9ERS - chains S and T of the 4 polymer chains in the assembly; structure by X-ray diffraction, 1.59 A resolution.

# Chain S (and T)
Molecule: Hydrogenase-2 small chain
From: Escherichia coli
Notes: EC 1.12.99.6; chain T of this document is another copy of the same molecule, construct and numbering; everything in this record applies to it too
UniProt: P69741 (MBHT_ECOLI); residues 2-293 here correspond to UniProt positions 39-330 (UniProt number = residue number + 37)
Sequence (298 residues; row label = number of the first residue in the row):
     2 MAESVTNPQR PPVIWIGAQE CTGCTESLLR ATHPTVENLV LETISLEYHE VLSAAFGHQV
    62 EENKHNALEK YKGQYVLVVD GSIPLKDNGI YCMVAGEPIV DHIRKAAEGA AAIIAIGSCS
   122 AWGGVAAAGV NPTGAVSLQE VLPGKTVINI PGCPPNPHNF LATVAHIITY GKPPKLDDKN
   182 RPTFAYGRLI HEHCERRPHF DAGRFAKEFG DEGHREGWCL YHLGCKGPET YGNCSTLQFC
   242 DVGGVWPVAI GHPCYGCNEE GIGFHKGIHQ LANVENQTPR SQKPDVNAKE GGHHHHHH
Disordered / not traced: 2-8, 277-299 (chain T: 2-9, 277-299)
Sequence notes: expression tag (294-299)
Metal / ion sites: 4Fe-4S cluster Fe site 1: Cys22, Cys25, Cys120, Cys154; 4Fe-4S cluster Fe site 2: His192, Cys195, Cys220, Cys226; 3Fe-4S cluster Fe: Cys235, Cys255, Cys258
Residues lining bound ligands:
  - 3Fe-4S cluster (F3S): Ile191, Thr231, Cys235, Phe240, Trp247, Pro248, Cys255, Tyr256, Gly257, Cys258, Asn259
  - 4Fe-4S cluster (SF4), molecule 1: Glu21, Cys22, Thr23, Gly24, Cys25, Gly82, Gly118, Ser119, Cys120, Val126, Gly153, Cys154, Pro155
  - 4Fe-4S cluster (SF4), molecule 2: Ile191, His192, Cys195, Arg197, Arg198, Phe201, Cys220, Leu221, Tyr222, Cys226, Gly228, Pro229, Val249
Curated features (UniProtKB/Swiss-Prot):
  - binding site ([4Fe-4S] cluster): Cys22, Cys25, Cys120, Cys154, His192, Cys195, Cys220, Cys226
  - binding site ([3Fe-4S] cluster): Cys235, Cys255, Cys258

# Chain S / chain T interface
Contacting residue pairs (40):
  Arg189(S) - His200(T)  hydrogen bond
  Arg189(S) - Glu217(T)  hydrogen bond (side chain-backbone)
  Arg189(S) - Trp219(T)
  His192(S) - Pro199(T)
  Glu193(S) - Pro199(T)
  Glu193(S) - His200(T)  hydrogen bond (backbone-side chain)
  Glu193(S) - Arg205(T)  salt bridge
  His194(S) - Glu196(T)
  His194(S) - Arg197(T)
  His194(S) - Pro199(T)
  His194(S) - His200(T)  hydrogen bond
  His194(S) - Gly218(T)
  Cys195(S) - Cys195(T)
  Cys195(S) - Glu196(T)
  Cys195(S) - Pro199(T)
  Glu196(S) - His194(T)
  Glu196(S) - Cys195(T)
  Glu196(S) - Glu196(T)
  Arg197(S) - His194(T)
  Arg198(S) - Arg198(T)
  Arg198(S) - Pro199(T)
  Arg198(S) - Asp202(T)  salt bridge
  Pro199(S) - His192(T)
  Pro199(S) - Glu193(T)
  Pro199(S) - His194(T)
  Pro199(S) - Cys195(T)
  Pro199(S) - Arg198(T)
  His200(S) - Arg189(T)  hydrogen bond
  His200(S) - Glu193(T)  hydrogen bond (side chain-backbone)
  His200(S) - His194(T)  hydrogen bond
  Asp202(S) - Arg198(T)  salt bridge
  Asp202(S) - Asp202(T)
  Arg205(S) - Glu193(T)  salt bridge
  Glu217(S) - Arg189(T)  hydrogen bond (backbone-side chain)
  Gly218(S) - His194(T)
  Trp219(S) - Arg189(T)
  Asp242(S) - Asp242(T)
  Asp242(S) - Val243(T)
  Val243(S) - Asp242(T)
  Gly244(S) - Gly244(T)
Also at the interface, not in a pair above, chain S (19 interface residues in all): Thr237
Also at the interface, not in a pair above, chain T (19 interface residues in all): Gly245

# Overview
Chain S and chain T each contribute 19 residues to their interface, with 8 hydrogen bonds and 4 salt bridges.
Polar contacts include Glu193(S)-Arg205(T), Arg198(S)-Asp202(T) and Arg189(S)-His200(T). Bound to chain S:
4Fe-4S cluster and 3Fe-4S cluster.
Chain S and chain T are both Hydrogenase-2 small chain (Escherichia coli); the structure, Hydrogenase-2 Ni-C
state, was determined by X-ray diffraction.
